Entry 1HOO (X-ray diffraction, 2.30 A resolution); this record covers chains A and B.

# Chain A (and B)
Protein: Adenylosuccinate synthetase
From: Escherichia coli
Notes: EC 6.3.4.4; chain B of this document is another copy of the same molecule, construct and numbering; everything in this record applies to it too
UniProt: P0A7D4 (PURA_ECOLI); numbering as in UniProt (aligned over 1-431)
Sequence (431 residues; row label = number of the first residue in the row):
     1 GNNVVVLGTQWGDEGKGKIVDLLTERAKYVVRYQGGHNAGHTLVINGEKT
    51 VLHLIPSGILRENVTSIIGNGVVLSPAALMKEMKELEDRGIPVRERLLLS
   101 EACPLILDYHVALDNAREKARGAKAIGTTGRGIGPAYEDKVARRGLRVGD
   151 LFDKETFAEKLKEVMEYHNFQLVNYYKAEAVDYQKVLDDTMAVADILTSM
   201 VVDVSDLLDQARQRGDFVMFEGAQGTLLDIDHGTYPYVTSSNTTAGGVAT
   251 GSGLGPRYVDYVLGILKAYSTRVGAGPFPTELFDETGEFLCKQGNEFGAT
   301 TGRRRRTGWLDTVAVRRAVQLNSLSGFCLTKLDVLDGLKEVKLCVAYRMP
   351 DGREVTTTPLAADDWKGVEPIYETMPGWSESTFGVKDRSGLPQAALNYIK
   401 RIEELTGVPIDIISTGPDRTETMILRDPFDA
Small-molecule neighbours:
  - aminophosphonic acid-guanylate ester (GNH): Gly15, Lys16, Gly17, Lys18, Gly40, His41, Thr42, Thr300, Thr330, Lys331, Asp333, Val334, Ser414, Thr415, Gly416, Pro417
  - GMP-PNP (GNP; phosphoaminophosphonic acid-guanylate ester): Asp13, Glu14, Gly15, Lys16, Gly17, Lys18, Gly40, Ala223, Thr300, Thr330, Lys331, Asp333, Val334, Phe383, Ser414, Thr415, Gly416, Pro417
Swiss-Prot annotation at these positions:
  - binding site (IMP): Arg144, Arg304
  - binding site (GTP): Arg306
  - mutagenesis: Arg144 (R144L: Does not reduce catalytic efficiency), Arg304 (R304L: Reduces catalytic efficiency by 87%)

# Interface between chain A and chain B
Contacting residue pairs (121):
  Asn70(A) - Asp231(B)  hydrogen bond
  Asn70(A) - His232(B)  hydrogen bond
  Glu101(A) - Ala361(B)
  Arg117(A) - Arg144(B)
  Arg117(A) - Tyr167(B)
  Arg121(A) - Glu163(B)
  Arg121(A) - Glu166(B)  salt bridge
  Glu138(A) - Val141(B)
  Glu138(A) - Ala142(B)
  Glu138(A) - Arg144(B)  salt bridge
  Lys140(A) - Ile230(B)
  Lys140(A) - Asp231(B)  salt bridge
  Lys140(A) - Tyr235(B)
  Val141(A) - Tyr137(B)  hydrophobic
  Val141(A) - Glu138(B)
  Val141(A) - Ile230(B)  hydrophobic
  Ala142(A) - Glu138(B)
  Arg143(A) - Tyr235(B)
  Arg143(A) - Val238(B)
  Arg143(A) - Thr239(B)
  Arg143(A) - Ser240(B)
  Arg144(A) - Arg121(B)
  Arg144(A) - Glu138(B)  salt bridge
  Gly145(A) - Tyr235(B)
  Arg147(A) - Asp231(B)
  Arg147(A) - Tyr235(B)
  Gly149(A) - Ala362(B)
  Phe152(A) - Ala361(B)
  Phe152(A) - Ala362(B)  hydrophobic
  Tyr167(A) - Gln171(B)  hydrogen bond
  Tyr167(A) - Tyr175(B)
  Tyr167(A) - Tyr176(B)
  Phe170(A) - Phe170(B)  hydrophobic
  Phe170(A) - Asn174(B)
  Phe170(A) - Tyr175(B)  hydrophobic
  Gln171(A) - Tyr167(B)  hydrogen bond
  Gln171(A) - Gln171(B)  hydrogen bond
  Asn174(A) - Phe170(B)
  Tyr175(A) - Glu166(B)  hydrogen bond
  Tyr175(A) - Tyr167(B)
  Tyr175(A) - Phe170(B)  hydrophobic
  Tyr176(A) - Tyr167(B)
  Val201(A) - Ala361(B)  hydrophobic
  Val202(A) - Leu360(B)
  Asp203(A) - Arg317(B)  salt bridge
  Asp203(A) - Thr357(B)
  Asp203(A) - Leu360(B)
  Ser205(A) - Arg317(B)  hydrogen bond
  Ser205(A) - Gln320(B)  hydrogen bond
  Ser205(A) - Leu321(B)
  Asp206(A) - Gln320(B)  hydrogen bond
  Asp206(A) - Thr357(B)
  Asp209(A) - Gln320(B)
  Ile230(A) - Lys140(B)
  Ile230(A) - Val141(B)  hydrophobic
  Ile230(A) - Arg147(B)
  Asp231(A) - Asn70(B)
  Asp231(A) - Ala102(B)
  Asp231(A) - Lys140(B)  salt bridge
  Asp231(A) - Arg147(B)  hydrogen bond (backbone-side chain)
  Asp231(A) - Thr250(B)
  His232(A) - Asn70(B)  hydrogen bond
  His232(A) - Ser205(B)
  His232(A) - Thr250(B)
  His232(A) - Gly253(B)
  Tyr235(A) - Gly145(B)  hydrogen bond (side chain-backbone)
  Tyr235(A) - Arg147(B)
  Pro236(A) - Arg143(B)  hydrogen bond (backbone-side chain)
  Val238(A) - Arg143(B)  hydrogen bond (backbone-side chain)
  Thr239(A) - Arg143(B)
  Asn242(A) - Thr250(B)
  Ala245(A) - Pro256(B)
  Gly246(A) - Gly246(B)
  Gly246(A) - Ala249(B)
  Gly246(A) - Thr250(B)
  Ala249(A) - Gly246(B)
  Thr250(A) - Asp231(B)
  Thr250(A) - His232(B)
  Thr250(A) - Asn242(B)
  Thr250(A) - Gly246(B)
  Gly253(A) - His232(B)
  Gly253(A) - Leu321(B)
  Gly255(A) - Gln320(B)
  Gly255(A) - Leu321(B)
  Gly255(A) - Ser323(B)
  Pro256(A) - Ala245(B)  hydrophobic
  Pro256(A) - Gly246(B)
  Pro256(A) - Pro256(B)
  Pro256(A) - Leu321(B)
  Pro256(A) - Asn322(B)
  Pro256(A) - Ser323(B)
  Arg257(A) - Val259(B)
  Arg257(A) - Asp260(B)
  Arg257(A) - Ser323(B)  hydrogen bond (side chain-backbone)
  Arg257(A) - Leu324(B)  hydrogen bond (side chain-backbone)
  Arg257(A) - Ser325(B)  hydrogen bond
  Tyr258(A) - Ser323(B)
  Val259(A) - Arg257(B)
  Asp260(A) - Arg257(B)
  Val262(A) - Arg257(B)
  Arg317(A) - Asp203(B)  salt bridge
  Arg317(A) - Ser205(B)
  Gln320(A) - Asp206(B)
  Gln320(A) - Asp209(B)
  Gln320(A) - Gly253(B)
  Gln320(A) - Gly255(B)  hydrogen bond (backbone-backbone)
  Leu321(A) - Gly253(B)
  Leu321(A) - Gly255(B)
  Leu321(A) - Pro256(B)
  Asn322(A) - Pro256(B)
  Ser323(A) - Gly255(B)
  Ser323(A) - Pro256(B)
  Ser323(A) - Arg257(B)  hydrogen bond (backbone-side chain)
  Ser323(A) - Tyr258(B)
  Leu324(A) - Arg257(B)
  Ser325(A) - Arg257(B)  hydrogen bond
  Thr357(A) - Asp206(B)
  Leu360(A) - Glu101(B)
  Ala361(A) - Glu101(B)  hydrogen bond (backbone-side chain)
  Ala361(A) - Arg147(B)
  Ala362(A) - Glu101(B)
Interface residues without a listed pair, chain A (65 interface residues in all): Ala102, Tyr137, Asp139, Ser240, Gly247, Ser252, Leu254, Thr358
Interface residues without a listed pair, chain B (65 interface residues in all): Arg117, Gly134, Asp150, Val202, Gly247, Ser252, Leu254, Val262, Val319, Thr358

# In short
The chain A/chain B interface involves 65 residues from each chain; the contacts include 21 hydrogen bonds and
7 salt bridges. Polar contacts include Arg121(A)-Glu166(B), Glu138(A)-Arg144(B) and Lys140(A)-Asp231(B). Chain
A binds aminophosphonic acid-guanylate ester and GMP-PNP.
Chain A and chain B are both Adenylosuccinate synthetase (Escherichia coli); the structure, Structure of
guanine nucleotide (gppcp) complex of adenylosuccinate synthetase from E. coli at ph 6.5 and ..., was
determined by X-ray diffraction, deposited together with 1HON.
